Entry 1XMO (X-ray diffraction, 3.25 A resolution); this record covers chains A and O of the 23 polymer chains in the assembly.

[Chain A]
Molecule: 16S ribosomal RNA
Organism: Thermus thermophilus
Sequence (1522 nucleotides; each row starts with the number of its first residue; note: 42 numbers in that range are skipped by the numbering (no residue carries them; nothing is unmodelled there); a row labelled like 190A-190L holds insertion residues (190A, then the next letters in order); numbering starts at 0):
     0 UUUGUUGGAG AGUUUGAUCC UGGCUCAGGG UGAACGCUGG CGGCGUGCCU AAGACAUGCA
    60 AGUCGUGCGG G
    73 CCGCGGGGUU UU
    88 ACUCCG
    95 UGGUC
   101 AGCGGCGGAC GGGUGAGUAA CGCGUGGGU
  129A G
   130 ACCUACCCGG AAGAGGGGGA CAACCCGGGG AAACUCGGGC UAAUCCCCCA UGUGGACCCG
   190 C
190A-190L CCCUUGGGGUGU
   191 GUCCAAAGGG CUUU
   216 GCCCGCUUCC GGAUGGGCCC GCGUCCCAUC AGCUAGUUGG UGGGGUAAUG GCCCACCAAG
   276 GCGACGACGG GUAGCCGGUC UGAGAGGAUG GCCGGCCACA GGGGCACUGA GACACGGGCC
   336 CCACUCCUAC GGGAGGCAGC AGUUAGGAAU CUUCCGCAAU GGGCGCAAGC CUGACGGAGC
   396 GACGCCGCUU GGAGGAAGAA GCCCUUCGGG GUGUAAACUC CUGAA
   442 CCCGGGACGA AACCCCCGAC GA
   474 GGGGACUGAC GGUACCGGG
   494 GUAAUAGCGC CGGCCAACUC CGUGCCAGCA GCCGCGGUAA UACGGAGGGC GCGAGCGUUA
   554 CCCGGAUUCA CUGGGCGUAA AGGGCGUGUA GGCGGCCUGG GGCGUCCCAU GUGAAAGACC
   614 ACGGCUCAAC CGUGGGGGAG CGUGGGAUAC GCUCAGGCUA GACGGUGGGA GAGGGUGGUG
   674 GAAUUCCCGG AGUAGCGGUG AAAUGCGCAG AUACCGGGAG GAACGCCGAU GGCGAAGGCA
   734 GCCACCUGGU CCACCCGUGA CGCUGAGGCG CGAAAGCGUG GGGAGCAAAC CGGAUUAGAU
   794 ACCCGGGUAG UCCACGCCCU AAACGAUGCG CGCUAGGUCU CUGGGUCU
   848 CCUGGGGGCC GAAGCUAACG CGUUAAGCGC GCCGCCUGGG GAGUACGGCC GCAAGGCUGA
   908 AACUCAAAGG AAUUGACGGG GGCCCGCACA AGCGGUGGAG CAUGUGGUUU AAUUCGAAGC
   968 AACGCGAAGA ACCUUACCAG GCCUUGACAU GCUA
 1001A G
  1002 GGAACCCGGG UGAAAGCCUG GGGUGCCCC
1030A-1030D GCGA
  1031 GGGGAGCCCU AGCACAGGUG CUGCAUGGCC GUCGUCAGCU CGUGCCGUGA GGUGUUGGGU
  1091 UAAGUCCCGC AACGAGCGCA ACCCCCGCCG UUAGUUGCCA GCGGUUCGGC CGGGCACUCU
  1151 AACGGGACUG CCCGCGAAA
  1171 GCGGGAGGAA GGAGGGGACG ACGUCUGGUC AGCAUGGCCC UUACGGCCUG GGCGACACAC
  1231 GUGCUACAAU GCCCACUACA AAGCGAUGCC ACCCGGCAAC GGGGAGCUAA UCGCAAAAAG
  1291 GUGGGCCCAG UUCGGAUUGG GGUCUGCAAC CCGACCCCAU GAAGCCGGAA UCGCUAGUAA
  1351 UCGCGGAUCA G
 1361A C
  1362 CAUGCCGCGG UGAAUACGUU CCCGGGCCUU GUACACACCG CCCGUCACGC CAUGGGAGCG
  1422 GGCUCUACCC GAAGUCGCCG GG
  1446 AGCCUACGGG
  1459 CAGGCGCCGA GGGUAGGGCC CGUGACUGGG GCGAAGUCGU AACAAGGUAG CUGUACCGGA
  1519 AGGUGCGGCU GGAUCACCUC CUUUCU
Disordered / not traced: 0-4, 1001A, 1030A-1030D, 1361A, 1535-1538
Ion coordination: Mg2+ site 1 near U17 (its only coordinating residue here); Mg2+ site 2 near G21 (its only coordinating residue here); Mg2+ site 3: G46, G394; Mg2+ site 4: C48, G115; Mg2+ site 5 near A53 (its only coordinating residue here); Mg2+ site 6: A59, C386, U387; Mg2+ site 7: G61, U62, G105; Mg2+ site 8: G69, G70, G97, U98; Mg2+ site 9: G107, A325, G326; Mg2+ site 10: A109, G331; Mg2+ site 11: A116, G117, G289; Mg2+ site 12: C121, G124, U125, G126, G236; 62 more Mg2+ sites not listed
Residues lining bound ligands: paromomycin (PAR): C1404, G1405, U1406, C1407, A1408, C1409, C1490, G1491, A1492, A1493, G1494, U1495, C1496

[Chain O]
Name: 30S ribosomal protein S15
Organism: Thermus thermophilus
UniProtKB: P80378 (RS15_THETH); residues 1-89 here correspond to UniProt positions 0-88 (UniProt number = residue number - 1)
Amino-acid sequence (89 residues; row label = number of the first residue in the row):
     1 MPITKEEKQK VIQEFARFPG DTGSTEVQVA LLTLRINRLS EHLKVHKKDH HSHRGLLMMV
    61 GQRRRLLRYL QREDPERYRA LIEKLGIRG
Disordered / not traced: 1

[Chain A / chain O interface]
Contacting residue pairs (70):
  G579(A) with Arg54(O), hydrogen bond to the sugar
  U580(A) with Arg54(O), salt bridge to the phosphate; Leu57(O), phosphate contact; Met58(O), sugar contact
  G581(A) with Gly61(O), phosphate contact; Arg64(O), hydrogen bond to the phosphate; Arg65(O), salt bridge to the phosphate
  U582(A) with Arg64(O), salt bridge to the phosphate; Arg68(O), salt bridge to the phosphate
  A583(A) with Arg68(O), salt bridge to the phosphate
  C656(A) with Gln28(O), hydrogen bond to the sugar; Gln62(O), sugar contact
  G657(A) with Thr22(O), hydrogen bond to the base; Gly23(O), sugar contact; Gln28(O), hydrogen bond to the sugar; Leu31(O), phosphate contact
  G658(A) with Lys8(O), salt bridge to the phosphate; Ile12(O), phosphate contact; Thr22(O), sugar contact; Leu31(O), phosphate contact
  U659(A) with Lys8(O), salt bridge to the phosphate; Gln9(O), phosphate contact
  G666(A) with His51(O), sugar contact; Ser52(O), base contact
  G667(A) with His42(O), hydrogen bond to the base; Asp49(O), hydrogen bond to the sugar; His51(O), sugar contact; Ser52(O), base contact
  G668(A) with His46(O), sugar contact; Lys48(O), phosphate contact; Asp49(O), sugar contact
  U669(A) with His46(O), sugar contact; Lys48(O), salt bridge to the phosphate
  A728(A) with Arg54(O), salt bridge to the phosphate
  A729(A) with His51(O), hydrogen bond to the base
  G730(A) with His51(O), hydrogen bond to the base
  C739(A) with Pro2(O), phosphate contact; His42(O), hydrogen bond to the sugar
  U740(A) with Pro2(O), phosphate contact; Arg38(O), salt bridge to the phosphate; His42(O), hydrogen bond to the sugar; Ser52(O), hydrogen bond to the sugar
  G741(A) with Arg35(O), salt bridge to the phosphate; Leu39(O), sugar contact; Ser52(O), sugar contact; Gly55(O), sugar contact
  G742(A) with Arg35(O), salt bridge to the phosphate; Met58(O), sugar contact
  C749(A) with Thr22(O), base contact
  G750(A) with Phe18(O), phosphate contact; Gly20(O), sugar contact; Asp21(O), hydrogen bond to the sugar; Thr22(O), hydrogen bond to the sugar; Gly23(O), hydrogen bond to the base; Gln28(O), base contact
  U751(A) with Phe18(O), phosphate contact; Gly23(O), sugar contact; Ser24(O), sugar contact; Thr25(O), hydrogen bond to the sugar
  G752(A) with Tyr69(O), sugar contact
  A753(A) with Tyr69(O), hydrogen bond to the phosphate
  C754(A) with Arg65(O), sugar contact; Leu66(O), sugar contact; Tyr69(O), sugar contact; Arg72(O), salt bridge to the phosphate
  G755(A) with Arg65(O), salt bridge to the phosphate
  C764(A) with His50(O), phosphate contact
  G765(A) with His50(O), phosphate contact
  A807(A) with Lys48(O), salt bridge to the phosphate
  C808(A) with Lys48(O), salt bridge to the phosphate
Also at the interface, not in a pair above, chain A (33 interface residues in all): G660, G727
Also at the interface, not in a pair above, chain O (39 interface residues in all): Lys5, Met59, Glu73, Arg77

[Overview]
33 residues of chain A and 39 residues of chain O are in contact, with 17 hydrogen bonds and 16 salt bridges.
Among the polar pairs are G657(A)-Thr22(O), G667(A)-His42(O) and A729(A)-His51(O). Chain A binds paromomycin.
G46(A) and G394(A) coordinate Mg2+ site 3.
Chain A is 16S ribosomal RNA and chain O is 30S ribosomal protein S15, both from Thermus thermophilus; the
structure, Crystal Structure of mnm5U34t6A37-tRNALysUUU Complexed with AAG-mRNA in the Decoding Center, was
determined by X-ray diffraction (same publication as 1XMQ).
